PDB entry 6E9T | electron microscopy, 5.40 A resolution (low resolution: residue-level contacts below are approximate; hydrogen-bond / salt-bridge calls are withheld) | chains B and E of the 24 polymer chains in the assembly

[Chain B (and E)]
Molecule: DHF58 filament
Organism: synthetic construct
Notes: chain E of this document is another copy of the same molecule, construct and numbering; everything in this record applies to it too
Sequence (227 residues; numbered 1 to 227; the number before each row is that of its first residue):
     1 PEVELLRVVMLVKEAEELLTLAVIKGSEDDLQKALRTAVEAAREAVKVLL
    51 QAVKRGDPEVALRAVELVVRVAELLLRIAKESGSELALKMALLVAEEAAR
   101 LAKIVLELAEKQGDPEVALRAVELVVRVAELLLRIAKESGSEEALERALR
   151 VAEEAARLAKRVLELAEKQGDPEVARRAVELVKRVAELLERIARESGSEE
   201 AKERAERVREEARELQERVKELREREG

[Interface between chain B and chain E]
Residue-residue contacts - 7 pairs, chain B then chain E:
  Glu-28(B) / Gln-51(E)
  Glu-28(B) / Lys-54(E)
  Glu-28(B) / Arg-55(E)
  Leu-31(B) / Arg-55(E)
  Glu-81(B) / Arg-55(E)
  Ser-82(B) / Arg-55(E)
  Gly-83(B) / Arg-55(E)
Interface residues without a listed pair, chain B (6 interface residues in all): Lys-80
Interface residues without a listed pair, chain E (4 interface residues in all): Pro-1

[In short]
The interface between chain B and chain E involves 6 residues on one side and 4 on the other.
Chain B and chain E are both DHF58 filament (synthetic construct); the structure, DHF58 filament, was
determined by electron microscopy together with 6E9R, 6E9V, 6E9X, 6E9Y and 6E9Z from the same study.
